4OZI - chains A and J of the 5 polymer chains in the assembly; structure by X-ray diffraction, 3.20 A resolution.

[Chain A]
Protein: HLA class II histocompatibility antigen, DQ alpha 1 chain
Organism: Homo sapiens
UniProt: P01909 (DQA1_HUMAN); the construct lacks a stretch of the UniProt sequence and is renumbered around it, so the offset changes along the chain: -1 to 9 = UniProt 24-34; 10-52 = UniProt 36-78; 54-181 = UniProt 79-206
Chain sequence (191 residues; numbered -1 to 189 plus 1 insertion-coded residue; 1 number in that range is skipped by the numbering (no residue carries it; nothing is unmodelled there); the number before each row is that of its first residue; numbers below 1 keep their minus sign (Glu-1 is residue -1)):
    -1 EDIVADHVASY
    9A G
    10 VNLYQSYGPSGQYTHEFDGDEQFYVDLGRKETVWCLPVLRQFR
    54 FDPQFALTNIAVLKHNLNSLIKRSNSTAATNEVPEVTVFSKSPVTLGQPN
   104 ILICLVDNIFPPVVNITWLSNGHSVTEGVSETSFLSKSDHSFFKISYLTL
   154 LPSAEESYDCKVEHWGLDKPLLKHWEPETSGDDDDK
Unresolved in the structure: -1 to 0, 182-189
Cystine bridges: Cys107-Cys163
Covalently attached groups: N-acetylglucosamine (NAG) linked to Asn118
UniProt features mapped onto this chain:
  - region: Glu179 to Glu181 (Connecting peptide)
  - glycosylation (N-linked (GlcNAc...) asparagine): Asn78, Asn118

[Chain J]
Protein: deamidated Gliadin-alpha1 peptide
Organism: Triticum aestivum
Notes: engineered mutation(s): Q6E
Chain sequence (13 residues; numbered 2 to 14; the number before each row is that of its first residue):
     2 QPFPQPELPYPGS
Unresolved in the structure: 13-14

[Chain A / chain J interface]
Pairs across the interface (26):
  Tyr9(A) - Gln6(J)  hydrogen bond (backbone-backbone)
  Tyr22(A) - Pro5(J)
  His24(A) - Pro5(J)
  Phe51(A) - Pro3(J)
  Arg52(A) - Gln2(J)
  Arg52(A) - Pro3(J)
  Phe54(A) - Pro3(J)
  Phe54(A) - Pro5(J)  hydrophobic
  Phe58(A) - Pro5(J)  hydrophobic
  Phe58(A) - Gln6(J)
  Phe58(A) - Pro7(J)  hydrophobic
  Asn62(A) - Pro7(J)
  Asn62(A) - Glu8(J)  hydrogen bond (side chain-backbone)
  Val65(A) - Glu8(J)
  Val65(A) - Leu9(J)
  Val65(A) - Pro10(J)
  His68(A) - Pro10(J)
  His68(A) - Tyr11(J)  hydrogen bond (side chain-backbone)
  Asn69(A) - Glu8(J)  hydrogen bond
  Asn69(A) - Leu9(J)  hydrogen bond (side chain-backbone)
  Asn69(A) - Pro10(J)
  Asn69(A) - Tyr11(J)  hydrogen bond (side chain-backbone)
  Ser72(A) - Tyr11(J)
  Leu73(A) - Tyr11(J)  hydrophobic
  Arg76(A) - Tyr11(J)
  Arg76(A) - Pro12(J)
Also at the interface, not in a pair above, chain A (16 interface residues in all): Trp43, Leu66

[Summary]
16 residues of chain A face 10 of chain J across their interface, with 6 hydrogen bonds. Among the polar pairs
are Asn62(A)-Glu8(J), His68(A)-Tyr11(J) and Asn69(A)-Glu8(J). N-acetylglucosamine is covalently linked to
Asn118(A).
Here chain A is HLA class II histocompatibility antigen, DQ alpha 1 chain (Homo sapiens) and chain J is
deamidated Gliadin-alpha1 peptide (Triticum aestivum). Entry 4OZI (S2 protein complex) was determined by X-ray
diffraction together with 4OZF and 4OZH from the same study.
